PDB entry 2V4J | X-ray diffraction, 2.10 A resolution | chains B and D of the 6 polymer chains in the assembly

== Chain B ==
Name: Sulfite reductase, dissimilatory-type subunit beta
From: Desulfovibrio vulgaris
Notes: EC 1.8.99.3
UniProtKB: P45575 (DSVB_DESVH); numbering as in UniProt (aligned over 1-381)
Amino-acid sequence (381 residues; each row starts with the number of its first residue):
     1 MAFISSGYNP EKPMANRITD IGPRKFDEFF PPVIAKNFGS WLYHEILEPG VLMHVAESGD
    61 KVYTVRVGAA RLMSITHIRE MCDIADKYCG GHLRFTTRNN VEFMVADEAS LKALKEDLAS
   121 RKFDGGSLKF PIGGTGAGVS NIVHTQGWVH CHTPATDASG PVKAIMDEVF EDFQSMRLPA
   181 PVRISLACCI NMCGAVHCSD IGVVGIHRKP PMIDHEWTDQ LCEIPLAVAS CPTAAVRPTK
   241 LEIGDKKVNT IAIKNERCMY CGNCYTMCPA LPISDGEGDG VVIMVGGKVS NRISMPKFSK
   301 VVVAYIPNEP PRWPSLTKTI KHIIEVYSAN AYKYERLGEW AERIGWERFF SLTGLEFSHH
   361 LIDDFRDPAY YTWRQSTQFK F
Not modelled in the structure: 1
Cystine bridges: C222-C268
Bound ions: 4Fe-4S cluster Fe site 1: C151, C188, C189, C193; siroheme Fe: C193 (together with sulfite ion); 4Fe-4S cluster Fe site 2: C231, C258, C261, C264
Residues lining bound ligands:
  - 4Fe-4S cluster (SF4), molecule 1: T145, Q146, C151, T153, P154, A187, C188, C189, N191, M192, C193
  - 4Fe-4S cluster (SF4), molecule 2: P211, S230, C231, P232, T233, A235, V236, I253, C258, M259, Y260, C261, G262, N263, C264, I273
  - Sirohydrochlorin (SH0; 3,3',3'',3'''-[(1R,2S,3S,4S,7S,8S,11S,12S,13S,16S,19S)-3,8,13,17-tetrakis(carboxylatomethyl)-8,13-dimethyl-1,2,3,4,7,8,11,12,13,16,19,20,22,24-tetradecahydroporphyrin-2,7,12,18-tetrayl]tetrapropanoate): H44, I46, L52, H54, R66, R94, T96, T97, R98, N100, E102, G134, T135, G136, S140, V143, P181, R183, C198, K288, V289, S290, R292, R336
  - siroheme (SRM): R71, H144, T145, Q146, H150, C151, H152, N191, M192, C193, G194, T266
UniProt features mapped onto this chain:
  - binding site ([4Fe-4S] cluster): C151, C188, C189, C193, C231, C258, C261, C264
  - binding site (siroheme): C193
What the authors report for this chain:
  - 4Fe-4S cluster coordination: C151, C231
  - siroheme coordination: C193
  - binding site for siroheme: R71, H150, H152
  - binding site for Sirohydrochlorin: S140, P181

== Chain D ==
Name: Sulfite reductase, dissimilatory-type subunit alpha
From: Desulfovibrio vulgaris
Notes: EC 1.8.99.3
UniProtKB: P45574 (DSVA_DESVH); residue numbers follow UniProt; this construct covers 1-437
Amino-acid sequence (437 residues; numbered 1 to 437; the number before each row is that of its first residue):
     1 MAKHATPKLD QLESGPWPSF VSDIKQEAAY RAANPKGLDY QVPVDCPEDL LGVLELSYDE
    61 GETHWKHGGI VGVFGYGGGV IGRYCDQPEK FPGVAHFHTV RVAQPSGKYY SADYLRQLCD
   121 IWDLRGSGLT NMHGSTGDIV LLGTQTPQLE EIFFELTHNL NTDLGGSGSN LRTPESCLGK
   181 SRCEFACYDS QAACYELTME YQDELHRPAF PYKFKFKFDA CPNGCVASIA RSDFSVIGTW
   241 KDDIKIDAEA VKAYVAGEFK PNAGAHSGRD WGKFDIEAEV VNRCPSKCMK WDGSKLSIDN
   301 KECVRCMHCI NTMPRALHIG DERGASILCG AKAPILDGAQ MGSLLVPFVA AEEPFDEIKE
   361 VVEKIWDWWM EEGKNRERLG ETMKRLSFQK LLEVTEIAPV PQHVKEPRTN PYIFFKEEEV
   421 PGGWDRDITE YRKRHLR
Not modelled in the structure: 1
Bound ions: 4Fe-4S cluster Fe site 1: C177, C183, C221, C225; 4Fe-4S cluster Fe site 2: C284, C303, C306, C309
Residues lining bound ligands:
  - 4Fe-4S cluster (SF4), molecule 1: C177, L178, G179, C183, F185, A186, D219, A220, C221, N223, G224, C225
  - 4Fe-4S cluster (SF4), molecule 2: I244, C284, P285, S286, C288, M289, I298, C303, V304, R305, C306, M307, H308, C309
  - Sirohydrochlorin (SH0; 3,3',3'',3'''-[(1R,2S,3S,4S,7S,8S,11S,12S,13S,16S,19S)-3,8,13,17-tetrakis(carboxylatomethyl)-8,13-dimethyl-1,2,3,4,7,8,11,12,13,16,19,20,22,24-tetradecahydroporphyrin-2,7,12,18-tetrayl]tetrapropanoate): C177, L178, R182, C183, E184, F185, N223, G224, C225, R231, N262, N311
  - sulfite ion (SO3): R101, T136, R172, K213, K215
  - siroheme (SRM): I81, R83, R101, N131, G134, S135, T136, G137, D138, Y212, K213, K215, K217, R231, K332, A333, P334, I335, R376, R378
UniProt features mapped onto this chain:
  - binding site ([4Fe-4S] cluster): C177, C183, C221, C225, C284, C303, C306, C309
What the authors report for this chain:
  - binding site for siroheme: R83, K217, R231, R376, R378
  - binding site for sulfite ion: R101, R172, K213, K215
  - specificity-determining residues: K215 (citing earlier work)

== Interface between chain B and chain D ==
Residue-residue contacts - 134 pairs, chain B then chain D:
  I190(B) - P411(D)  hydrophobic
  M192(B) - P411(D)  hydrophobic
  I206(B) - F415(D)  hydrophobic
  R208(B) - F415(D)
  R208(B) - E419(D)
  R208(B) - V420(D)
  R208(B) - P421(D)
  R208(B) - W424(D)  hydrogen bond (backbone-side chain)
  K209(B) - V420(D)
  K209(B) - P421(D)  hydrogen bond (side chain-backbone)
  K209(B) - G423(D)
  K209(B) - W424(D)
  K209(B) - R426(D)
  P210(B) - W424(D)
  P210(B) - R426(D)  hydrogen bond (backbone-side chain)
  M212(B) - R426(D)
  M212(B) - I428(D)  hydrophobic
  M212(B) - Y431(D)  hydrophobic
  D214(B) - I428(D)
  D214(B) - R432(D)  salt bridge
  D214(B) - R437(D)  salt bridge
  W217(B) - R437(D)
  E256(B) - F414(D)
  R257(B) - F414(D)
  C258(B) - F414(D)
  M259(B) - Y412(D)  hydrophobic
  M259(B) - I413(D)
  M259(B) - F414(D)  hydrophobic
  Y260(B) - I413(D)
  Y260(B) - F414(D)
  Y260(B) - F415(D)  hydrogen bond (side chain-backbone)
  Y260(B) - W424(D)
  P272(B) - I428(D)  hydrophobic
  P272(B) - Y431(D)  hydrophobic
  I273(B) - R426(D)  hydrogen bond (backbone-side chain)
  S274(B) - R426(D)  hydrogen bond (backbone-side chain)
  S274(B) - Y431(D)
  D275(B) - R426(D)  salt bridge
  E277(B) - P421(D)
  E277(B) - G422(D)
  M284(B) - T409(D)
  F298(B) - T409(D)
  S299(B) - T409(D)
  K300(B) - E406(D)
  K300(B) - P407(D)
  K300(B) - R408(D)
  K300(B) - T409(D)
  V301(B) - P407(D)
  V301(B) - R408(D)  hydrogen bond (backbone-backbone)
  V301(B) - N410(D)
  A304(B) - F415(D)
  W346(B) - K405(D)
  W346(B) - E406(D)
  W346(B) - P407(D)
  E347(B) - P401(D)
  E347(B) - Q402(D)
  R348(B) - K301(D)  hydrogen bond (side chain-backbone)
  R348(B) - E302(D)  salt bridge
  F350(B) - P401(D)  hydrophobic
  F357(B) - P399(D)
  F357(B) - V400(D)
  F357(B) - P401(D)
  H359(B) - Q389(D)  hydrogen bond (backbone-side chain)
  H359(B) - P399(D)
  H359(B) - K416(D)
  H359(B) - E419(D)  salt bridge
  H360(B) - R408(D)  hydrogen bond (backbone-side chain)
  H360(B) - I413(D)
  H360(B) - F414(D)
  H360(B) - F415(D)
  H360(B) - E419(D)  salt bridge
  L361(B) - P407(D)
  L361(B) - R408(D)  hydrogen bond (backbone-backbone)
  I362(B) - Q389(D)  hydrogen bond (backbone-side chain)
  I362(B) - L392(D)  hydrophobic
  I362(B) - V404(D)  hydrophobic
  I362(B) - R408(D)  hydrogen bond (backbone-side chain)
  D363(B) - R408(D)  salt bridge
  D363(B) - N410(D)  hydrogen bond
  D364(B) - S387(D)
  D364(B) - Q389(D)
  D364(B) - R408(D)  salt bridge
  D364(B) - F414(D)
  F365(B) - N410(D)
  F365(B) - Y412(D)  hydrophobic
  D367(B) - D337(D)
  D367(B) - K384(D)  salt bridge
  Y370(B) - Q340(D)
  Y370(B) - M341(D)  hydrogen bond (side chain-backbone)
  Y370(B) - S343(D)
  Y370(B) - K384(D)
  T372(B) - V404(D)
  T372(B) - K405(D)  hydrogen bond (backbone-backbone)
  T372(B) - E406(D)  hydrogen bond (backbone-backbone)
  W373(B) - S343(D)
  W373(B) - M383(D)
  W373(B) - F388(D)  hydrophobic
  W373(B) - H403(D)
  W373(B) - K405(D)
  R374(B) - G342(D)
  R374(B) - S343(D)
  R374(B) - L344(D)  hydrogen bond (backbone-backbone)
  R374(B) - P401(D)
  R374(B) - Q402(D)  hydrogen bond (side chain-backbone)
  R374(B) - H403(D)
  R374(B) - V404(D)  hydrogen bond (side chain-backbone)
  R374(B) - K405(D)
  Q375(B) - I229(D)
  Q375(B) - M341(D)
  Q375(B) - G342(D)
  Q375(B) - S343(D)  hydrogen bond
  S376(B) - I229(D)
  S376(B) - L328(D)
  T377(B) - P222(D)
  T377(B) - I237(D)
  T377(B) - V304(D)
  T377(B) - R305(D)
  T377(B) - L328(D)
  Q378(B) - V304(D)
  Q378(B) - C306(D)
  F379(B) - V304(D)
  F379(B) - R305(D)  hydrogen bond (backbone-side chain)
  F379(B) - S326(D)
  F379(B) - L344(D)  hydrophobic
  F379(B) - P347(D)
  K380(B) - S286(D)
  K380(B) - K301(D)
  K380(B) - E302(D)  salt bridge
  K380(B) - V304(D)
  K380(B) - Q402(D)
  F381(B) - W240(D)
  F381(B) - K241(D)
  F381(B) - R305(D)
  F381(B) - F348(D)  hydrophobic
Other interface residues (no listed pair), chain B (60 interface residues in all): P211, I213, P232, T233, N255, C261, V282, V302, Y305, S358, Y371
Other interface residues (no listed pair), chain D (59 interface residues in all): C303, A339, D427

== Summary ==
The interface between chain B and chain D involves 60 residues on one side and 59 on the other, with 22
hydrogen bonds and 10 salt bridges. Polar pairs include D214(B)-R432(D), D214(B)-R437(D) and D275(B)-R426(D).
From the paper: a binding site for siroheme at R71(B), H150(B) and R83(D) among others; a binding site for
sulfite ion at R101(D), R172(D) and K213(D) among others.
Chain B is Sulfite reductase, dissimilatory-type subunit beta and chain D is Sulfite reductase,
dissimilatory-type subunit alpha, both from Desulfovibrio vulgaris; the structure, THE CRYSTAL STRUCTURE OF
Desulfovibrio vulgaris DISSIMILATORY SULFITE REDUCTASE BOUND TO DsrC PROVIDES NOVEL INSIGHTS INTO ..., was
determined by X-ray diffraction.
